3LTM - chains A and B; structure by X-ray diffraction, 2.15 A resolution.

Chain A (and B):
Molecule: Alpha-Rep4
Notes: chain B of this document is another copy of the same molecule, construct and numbering; everything in this record applies to it too
Chain sequence (211 residues; each row starts with the number of its first residue):
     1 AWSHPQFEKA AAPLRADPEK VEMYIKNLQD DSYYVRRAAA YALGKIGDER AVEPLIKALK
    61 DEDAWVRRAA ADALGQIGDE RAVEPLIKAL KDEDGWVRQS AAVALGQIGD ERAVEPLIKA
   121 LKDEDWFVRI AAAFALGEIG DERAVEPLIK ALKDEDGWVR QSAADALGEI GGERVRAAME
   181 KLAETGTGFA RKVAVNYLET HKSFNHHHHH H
Not modelled in the structure: 1-15, 201-211 (chain B: 1-19, 202-211)

Chain A / chain B interface:
Pairs across the interface (34):
  Ser-32(A) with Lys-192(B), hydrogen bond
  Tyr-33(A) with Phe-189(B)
  Tyr-34(A) with Gln-161(B); Ala-164(B); Phe-189(B), hydrophobic; Val-193(B); Asn-196(B)
  Val-35(A) with Asn-196(B)
  Arg-37(A) with Gln-161(B), hydrogen bond
  Tyr-41(A) with Phe-134(B)
  Trp-65(A) with Trp-158(B); Gln-161(B); Asp-165(B)
  Asp-94(A) with Trp-158(B)
  Trp-96(A) with Trp-96(B), hydrophobic; Trp-126(B); Trp-158(B)
  Trp-126(A) with Trp-96(B)
  Trp-158(A) with Trp-65(B); Asp-94(B); Trp-96(B), hydrophobic
  Gln-161(A) with Tyr-34(B); Arg-37(B), hydrogen bond; Trp-65(B)
  Ala-164(A) with Tyr-34(B)
  Asp-165(A) with Trp-65(B)
  Glu-169(A) with Lys-45(B), salt bridge
  Phe-189(A) with Tyr-33(B); Tyr-34(B), hydrophobic
  Lys-192(A) with Ser-32(B); Tyr-33(B)
  Val-193(A) with Tyr-34(B)
  Asn-196(A) with Tyr-34(B); Val-35(B)
Interface residues without a listed pair, chain A (23 interface residues in all): Lys-45, Ala-64, Phe-134, Gly-157
Interface residues without a listed pair, chain B (23 interface residues in all): Tyr-41, Ala-64, Gly-157, Glu-169

Overview:
The chain A/chain B interface involves 23 residues from each chain; the contacts include 3 hydrogen bonds and
1 salt bridge. Polar contacts include Glu-169(A)/Lys-45(B), Ser-32(A)/Lys-192(B) and Arg-37(A)/Gln-161(B).
Both chains are Alpha-Rep4. Entry 3LTM (Structure of a new family of artificial alpha helicoidal repeat
proteins (alpha-Rep) based on thermostable HEAT-like ...) was determined by X-ray diffraction, deposited
together with 3LTJ.
